Entry 9B8E (X-ray diffraction, 1.40 A resolution); this record covers chain A.

[Chain A]
Protein: Ceg10
Source organism: Legionella pneumophila
Reference sequence: A0AA44XLE0 (A0AA44XLE0_LEGPN); numbering as in UniProt (aligned over 55-287)
Sequence (233 residues; numbered 55 to 287; the number before each row is that of its first residue):
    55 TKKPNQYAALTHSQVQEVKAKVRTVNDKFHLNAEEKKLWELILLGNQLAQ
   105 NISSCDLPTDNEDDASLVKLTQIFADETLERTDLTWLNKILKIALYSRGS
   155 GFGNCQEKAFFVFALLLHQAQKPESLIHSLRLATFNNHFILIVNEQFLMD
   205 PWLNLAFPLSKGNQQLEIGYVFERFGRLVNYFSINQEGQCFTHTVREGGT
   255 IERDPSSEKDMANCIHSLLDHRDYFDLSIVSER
Unresolved in the structure: 55-56, 248-253, 285-287
Modified positions: Cys159 (S-nitroso-cysteine; SNC)
Metal / ion sites: Mg2+ near Gln200 (its only coordinating residue here)
What the authors report for this chain:
  - post-translational modification sites: Cys159
  - contacts within the chain: Asp110-Cys159 (hydrogen bond), Asp110-Trp206 (hydrogen bond), Cys159-Trp206
  - catalytic residues: Cys159, Asp204

[In short]
From the paper: catalytic residues Cys159 and Asp204; a modification site at Cys159.
Chain A is Ceg10 (Legionella pneumophila); the structure, Structure of S-nitrosylated Legionella pneumophila
Ceg10, was determined by X-ray diffraction together with 9B8D from the same study.
